9FFS - chains B and F of the 6 polymer chains in the assembly; structure by electron microscopy, 3.20 A resolution.

[Chain B]
Name: Gamma-aminobutyric acid receptor subunit beta-3
From: Homo sapiens
UniProtKB: P28472 (GBRB3_HUMAN); residues 1-448 here correspond to UniProt positions 26-473 (UniProt number = residue number + 25)
Amino-acid sequence (395 residues; each row starts with the number of its first residue; note: 107 numbers in that range are skipped by the numbering (no residue carries them; nothing is unmodelled there); numbers below 1 keep their minus sign (Met-53 is residue -53)):
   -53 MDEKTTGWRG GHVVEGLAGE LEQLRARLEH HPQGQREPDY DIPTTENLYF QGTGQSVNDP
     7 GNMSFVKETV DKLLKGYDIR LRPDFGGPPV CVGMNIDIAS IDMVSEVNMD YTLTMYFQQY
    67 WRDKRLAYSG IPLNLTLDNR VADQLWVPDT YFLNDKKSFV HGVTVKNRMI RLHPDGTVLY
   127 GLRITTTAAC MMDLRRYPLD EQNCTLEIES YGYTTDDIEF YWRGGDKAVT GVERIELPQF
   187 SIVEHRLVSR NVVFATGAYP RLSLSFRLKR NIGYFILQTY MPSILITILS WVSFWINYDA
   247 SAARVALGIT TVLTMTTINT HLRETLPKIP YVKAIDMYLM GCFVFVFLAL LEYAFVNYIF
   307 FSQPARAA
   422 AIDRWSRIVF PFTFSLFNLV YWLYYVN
Not modelled in the structure: -53 to 7, 448
Construct notes: initiating methionine (-53); expression tag (-52 to 0); linker (308-314)
Curated features (UniProtKB/Swiss-Prot):
  - binding site (benzamidine): Asp95 to Tyr97, Glu155 to Tyr157, Phe200
  - binding site (4-aminobutanoate): Tyr97, Glu155, Tyr157, Thr202
  - binding site (histamine): Tyr97, Ser156, Tyr157, Thr202
  - glycosylation (N-linked (GlcNAc...) asparagine): Asn8, Asn80, Asn149
Disulfides: Cys136-Cys150
Covalently attached groups: N-acetylglucosamine (NAG) linked to Asn80; glycan linked to Asn149
Ligand contacts: gamma-amino-butanoic acid (ABU): Tyr97, Glu155, Ser156, Tyr157, Phe200, Thr202, Tyr205

[Chain F]
Name: Megabody25, Outer membrane protein
From: Lama glama
UniProtKB: B5Z8H1 (B5Z8H1_HELPG); the construct has insertions or renumbered stretches relative to UniProt, so the offset changes along the chain: 14-234 = UniProt 226-446; 235-403 = UniProt 53-221
Amino-acid sequence (522 residues; row label = number of the first residue in the row):
     2 QVQLVESGGG LVQTKTTTSV IDTTNDAQNL LTQAQTIVNT LKDYCPILIA KSSSSNGGTN
    62 NANTPSWQTA GGGKNSCATF GAEFSAASDM INNAQKIVQE TQQLSANQPK NITQPHNLNL
   122 NSPSSLTALA QKMLKNAQSQ AEILKLANQV ESDFNKLSSG HLKDYIGKCD ASAISSANMT
   182 MQNQKNNWGN GCAGVEETQS LLKTSAADFN NQTPQINQAQ NLANTLIQEL GNNTYEQLSR
   242 LLTNDNGTNS KTSAQAINQA VNNLNERAKT LAGGTTNSPA YQATLLALRS VLGLWNSMGY
   302 AVICGGYTKS PGENNQKDFH YTDENGNGTT INCGGSTNSN GTHSYNGTNT LKADKNVSLS
   362 IEQYEKIHEA YQILSKALKQ AGLAPLNSKG EKLEAHVTTS KYGSLRLSCA ASGHTFNYPI
   422 MGWFRQAPGK EREFVGAISW SGGSTSYADS VKDRFTISRD NAKNTVYLEM NNLKPEDTAV
   482 YYCAAKGRYS GGLYYPTNYD YWGQGTQVTV SSHHHHHHEP EA
Not modelled in the structure: 10-405, 511-523
Disulfides: Cys410-Cys484

[Interface between chain B and chain F]
Contacting residue pairs (6):
  Lys173(B) - Asp450(F)  salt bridge
  Glu179(B) - Ile421(F)
  Glu179(B) - Leu494(F)
  Arg180(B) - Gly492(F)  hydrogen bond (side chain-backbone)
  Glu182(B) - Pro420(F)
  Glu182(B) - Arg489(F)  salt bridge
Also at the interface, not in a pair above, chain F (10 interface residues in all): Ser440, Ser445, Lys453, Gly493

[Summary]
4 residues of chain B and 10 residues of chain F are in contact, with 1 hydrogen bond and 2 salt bridges.
Among the polar pairs are Lys173(B)-Asp450(F), Glu182(B)-Arg489(F) and Arg180(B)-Gly492(F). Bound to chain B:
gamma-amino-butanoic acid. Covalently linked N-acetylglucosamine: at Asn80(B).
Chain B is Gamma-aminobutyric acid receptor subunit beta-3 (Homo sapiens) and chain F is Megabody25, Outer
membrane protein (Lama glama); the structure, Cryo-EM structure of the alpha1beta3 GABA(A) receptor in complex
with GABA and Mb25 in the short-lived ..., was determined by electron microscopy.
